4QZZ - chains N and a of the 28 polymer chains in the assembly; structure by X-ray diffraction, 2.90 A resolution.

[Chain N]
Protein: Proteasome subunit beta type-1
Organism: Saccharomyces cerevisiae
Notes: EC 3.4.25.1
UniProtKB: P38624 (PSB1_YEAST); residues 1-196 here correspond to UniProt positions 20-215 (UniProt number = residue number + 19)
Sequence (196 residues; each row starts with the number of its first residue):
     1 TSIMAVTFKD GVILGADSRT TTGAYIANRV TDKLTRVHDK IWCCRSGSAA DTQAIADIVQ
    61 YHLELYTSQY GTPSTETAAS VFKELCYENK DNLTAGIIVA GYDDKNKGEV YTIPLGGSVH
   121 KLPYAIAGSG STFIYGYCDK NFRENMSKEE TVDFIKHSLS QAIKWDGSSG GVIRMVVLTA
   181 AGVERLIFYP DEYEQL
Glycans and other covalent adducts: Omuralide, open form (SLA) linked to Thr1
Metal / ion sites: Mg2+: Ile163, Asp166, Ser169
Ligand contacts: Omuralide, open form (SLA): Arg19, Thr20, Thr21, Lys33, Arg45, Ser46, Gly47, Ala49, Ser129, Ser168
UniProt features mapped onto this chain:
  - active site: Thr1 (Nucleophile)

[Chain a]
Protein: Proteasome subunit beta type-7
Organism: Saccharomyces cerevisiae
Notes: EC 3.4.25.1
UniProtKB: P30657 (PSB7_YEAST); residues -12 to 233 here correspond to UniProt positions 21-266 (UniProt number = residue number + 33)
Sequence (246 residues; each row starts with the number of its first residue; numbers below 1 keep their minus sign (Thr-12 is residue -12)):
   -12 TQIANAGASP MVNTQQPIVT GTSVISMKYD NGVIIAADNL GSYGSLLRFN GVERLIPVGD
    48 NTVVGISGDI SDMQHIERLL KDLVTENAYD NPLADAEEAL EPSYIFEYLA TVMYQRRSKM
   108 NPLWNAIIVA GVQSNGDQFL RYVNLLGVTY SSPTLATGFG AHMANPLLRK VVDRESDIPK
   168 TTVQVAEEAI VNAMRVLYYR DARSSRNFSL AIIDKNTGLT FKKNLQVENM KWDFAKDIKG
   228 YGTQKI
Disordered / not traced: -12 to 0

[How chain N and chain a interact]
Contacting residue pairs - 64 pairs, chain N then chain a:
  Arg19(N) - Ala189(a)
  Thr21(N) - Ala189(a)
  Ala24(N) - Phe146(a)  hydrophobic
  Ala24(N) - Arg187(a)
  Ala24(N) - Asp188(a)
  Ala24(N) - Ala189(a)  hydrogen bond (backbone-backbone)
  Tyr25(N) - Phe146(a)
  Tyr25(N) - Arg187(a)
  Ile26(N) - Tyr186(a)
  Ile26(N) - Arg187(a)  hydrogen bond (backbone-backbone)
  Ile26(N) - Asp188(a)
  Ile26(N) - Ala189(a)
  Ala27(N) - Arg187(a)  hydrogen bond (backbone-side chain)
  Asn28(N) - Arg187(a)
  Arg29(N) - Tyr186(a)
  Arg29(N) - Arg187(a)
  Arg29(N) - Lys218(a)  hydrogen bond (side chain-backbone)
  Arg29(N) - Trp219(a)
  Arg29(N) - Phe221(a)
  Val30(N) - Phe221(a)  hydrophobic
  Val30(N) - Ala222(a)  hydrophobic
  Val30(N) - Ile225(a)  hydrophobic
  Asp32(N) - Lys226(a)
  Asp32(N) - Gly227(a)  hydrogen bond (side chain-backbone)
  Asp32(N) - Gln231(a)
  Leu34(N) - Gln231(a)
  Thr35(N) - Tyr228(a)
  Thr35(N) - Gln231(a)
  Arg36(N) - Gln231(a)  hydrogen bond (backbone-side chain)
  Arg36(N) - Ile233(a)
  Trp42(N) - Gln231(a)
  Trp42(N) - Ile233(a)
  Arg45(N) - Tyr228(a)
  Gln53(N) - Tyr228(a)  hydrogen bond (backbone-side chain)
  Ala56(N) - Tyr228(a)
  Asp57(N) - Tyr228(a)  hydrogen bond
  Phe133(N) - Leu33(a)  hydrophobic
  Lys164(N) - Leu34(a)
  Trp165(N) - Ser32(a)
  Trp165(N) - Leu33(a)
  Trp165(N) - Leu34(a)  hydrogen bond (backbone-backbone)
  Trp165(N) - Arg35(a)
  Trp165(N) - Asn37(a)
  Asp166(N) - Ser32(a)
  Gly167(N) - Ser32(a)  hydrogen bond (backbone-backbone)
  Gly167(N) - Leu34(a)
  Gly167(N) - Ala189(a)
  Gly171(N) - Trp219(a)
  Val172(N) - Trp219(a)  hydrophobic
  Val172(N) - Ala222(a)  hydrophobic
  Arg174(N) - Ala222(a)  hydrogen bond (side chain-backbone)
  Arg174(N) - Ile225(a)
  Arg185(N) - Lys226(a)
  Arg185(N) - Gln231(a)
  Arg185(N) - Ile233(a)  hydrogen bond (side chain-backbone)
  Ile187(N) - Ala222(a)  hydrophobic
  Ile187(N) - Lys223(a)
  Tyr189(N) - Trp219(a)
  Tyr189(N) - Asp220(a)  hydrogen bond
  Tyr189(N) - Lys223(a)
  Pro190(N) - Trp219(a)
  Asp191(N) - Arg193(a)  salt bridge
  Glu194(N) - Tyr185(a)  hydrogen bond
  Glu194(N) - Arg193(a)  salt bridge
Other interface residues (no listed pair), chain N (35 interface residues in all): Ile163, Ser168, Val183
Other interface residues (no listed pair), chain a (27 interface residues in all): Met150, Arg190, Met217

[Overview]
Chain N and chain a form an interface of 35 and 27 residues respectively; the contacts include 14 hydrogen
bonds and 2 salt bridges. Polar pairs include Asp191(N)-Arg193(a), Glu194(N)-Arg193(a) and Ala27(N)-Arg187(a).
Omuralide, open form is covalently linked to Thr1(N).
Here chain N is Proteasome subunit beta type-1 and chain a is Proteasome subunit beta type-7, both from
Saccharomyces cerevisiae. Entry 4QZZ (yCP in complex with Omuralide) was determined by X-ray diffraction,
deposited together with 4QUX, 4QUY, 4QV0, 4QV1, 4QV3, 4QV4 and 42 further entries.
